Entry 7UO4 (electron microscopy, 3.38 A resolution); this record covers chains A and P of the 6 polymer chains in the assembly.

# Chain A
Protein: RNA-directed RNA polymerase
Organism: Severe acute respiratory syndrome coronavirus 2
Notes: EC 2.7.7.48
Reference sequence: P0DTD1 (R1AB_SARS2); residues 1-932 here correspond to UniProt positions 4393-5324 (UniProt number = residue number + 4392)
Chain sequence (932 residues; numbered 1 to 932; the number before each row is that of its first residue):
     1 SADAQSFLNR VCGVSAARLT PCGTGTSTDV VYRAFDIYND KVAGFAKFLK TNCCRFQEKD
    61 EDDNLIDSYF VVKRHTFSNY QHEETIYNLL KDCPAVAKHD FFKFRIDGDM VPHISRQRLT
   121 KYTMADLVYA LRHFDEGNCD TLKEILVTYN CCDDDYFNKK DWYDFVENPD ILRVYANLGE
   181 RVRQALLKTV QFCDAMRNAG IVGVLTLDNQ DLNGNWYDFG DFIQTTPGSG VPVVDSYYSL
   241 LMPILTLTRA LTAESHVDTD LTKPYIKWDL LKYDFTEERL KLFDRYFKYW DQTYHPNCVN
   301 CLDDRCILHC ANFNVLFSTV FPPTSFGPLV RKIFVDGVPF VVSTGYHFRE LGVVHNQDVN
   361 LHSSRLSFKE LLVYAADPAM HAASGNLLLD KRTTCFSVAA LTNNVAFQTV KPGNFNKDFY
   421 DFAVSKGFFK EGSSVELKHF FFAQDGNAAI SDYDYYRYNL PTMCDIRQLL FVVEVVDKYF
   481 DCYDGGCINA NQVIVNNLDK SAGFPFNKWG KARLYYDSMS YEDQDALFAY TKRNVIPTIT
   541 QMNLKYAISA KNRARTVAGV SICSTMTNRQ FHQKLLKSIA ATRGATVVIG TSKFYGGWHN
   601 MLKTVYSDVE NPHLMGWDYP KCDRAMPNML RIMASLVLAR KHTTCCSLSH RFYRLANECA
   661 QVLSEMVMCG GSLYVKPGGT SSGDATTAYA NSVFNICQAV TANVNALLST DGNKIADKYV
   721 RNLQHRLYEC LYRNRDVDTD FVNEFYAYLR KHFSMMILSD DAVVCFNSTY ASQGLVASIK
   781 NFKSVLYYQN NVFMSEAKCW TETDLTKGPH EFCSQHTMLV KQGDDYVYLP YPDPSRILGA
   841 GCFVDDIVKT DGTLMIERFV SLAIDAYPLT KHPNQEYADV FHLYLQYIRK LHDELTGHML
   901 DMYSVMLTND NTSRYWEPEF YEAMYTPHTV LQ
Disordered / not traced: 1-2, 930-932
Bound ions: Zn2+ site 1: His-295, Cys-301, Cys-306, Cys-310; Zn2+ site 2: Cys-487, His-642, Cys-645, Cys-646; Mg2+: Asp-618, Tyr-619, Asp-760 (together with Remdesivir triphosphate)
Small-molecule neighbours: Remdesivir triphosphate (NWX; [[(2R,3S,4R,5R)-5-(4-azanylpyrrolo[2,1-f][1,2,4]triazin-7-yl)-5-cyano-3,4-bis(oxidanyl)oxolan-2-yl]methoxy-oxidanyl-phosphoryl] phosphono hydrogen phosphate): Lys-545, Lys-551, Arg-553, Arg-555, Val-557, Asp-618, Tyr-619, Pro-620, Lys-621, Cys-622, Asp-623, Ser-682, Thr-687, Ala-688, Asn-691, Ser-759, Asp-760, Lys-798
Reported in the primary citation:
  - binding site for Remdesivir triphosphate: Lys-551, Arg-555, Thr-687, Asn-691, Ser-759
  - specificity-determining residues: Ser-759
  - mutagenesis - S759A: decreased catalytic activity on RDV-TP
  - mutagenesis - T687A, N691A: decreased catalytic activity on ATP or RDV-TP
  - conformationally variable residues (side-chain flip): Arg-555

# Chain P
Molecule: Product RNA
Sequence (35 nucleotides; numbered 1 to 35; the number before each row is that of its first residue):
     1 CGCGUAGCAU GCUACGUCAU UCUCCUAAGA AGCUG
Disordered / not traced: 1

# How chain A and chain P interact
Contacting residue pairs (19):
  Ala-688(A) / G35(P)  base contact
  Ser-759(A) / G35(P)  hydrogen bond to the sugar
  Asp-760(A) / G35(P)  hydrogen bond to the sugar
  Asp-761(A) / G35(P)  sugar contact
  Cys-813(A) / U34(P)  hydrogen bond to the sugar
  Ser-814(A) / G35(P)  phosphate contact
  Gln-815(A) / U34(P)  sugar contact
  Arg-836(A) / C33(P)  salt bridge to the phosphate
  Arg-836(A) / U34(P)  salt bridge to the phosphate
  Ala-840(A) / C33(P)  phosphate contact
  Lys-849(A) / G32(P)  salt bridge to the phosphate
  Met-855(A) / A31(P)  sugar contact
  Glu-857(A) / A30(P)  hydrogen bond to the sugar
  Glu-857(A) / A31(P)  sugar contact
  Arg-858(A) / A31(P)  sugar contact
  Arg-858(A) / G32(P)  sugar contact
  Ser-861(A) / G32(P)  sugar contact
  Leu-862(A) / G32(P)  sugar contact
  Asp-865(A) / C33(P)  hydrogen bond to the sugar
Other interface residues (no listed pair), chain A (18 interface residues in all): Thr-687, Leu-758

# In short
18 residues of chain A and 6 residues of chain P are in contact, with 5 hydrogen bonds and 3 salt bridges.
Polar contacts include Ser-759(A)/G35(P), Asp-760(A)/G35(P) and Cys-813(A)/U34(P). From the paper: a binding
site for Remdesivir triphosphate at Lys-551(A), Arg-555(A) and Thr-687(A) among others; T687A and N691A of
chain A reduce catalytic activity on ATP or RDV-TP.
Here chain A is RNA-directed RNA polymerase (Severe acute respiratory syndrome coronavirus 2) and chain P is
Product RNA. Entry 7UO4 (SARS-CoV-2 replication-transcription complex bound to Remdesivir triphosphate, in a
pre-catalytic state) was determined by electron microscopy, deposited together with 7UO7, 7UO9 and 7UOE.
